3OQ9 - chains H and L of the 10 polymer chains in the assembly; structure by X-ray diffraction, 6.80 A resolution (low resolution: residue-level contacts below are approximate; hydrogen-bond / salt-bridge calls are withheld).

# Chain H (and L)
Name: Protein FADD
Organism: Homo sapiens
Notes: chain L of this document is another copy of the same molecule, construct and numbering; everything in this record applies to it too
Reference sequence: Q13158 (FADD_HUMAN); numbering as in UniProt (aligned over 93-184)
Sequence (100 residues; row label = number of the first residue in the row):
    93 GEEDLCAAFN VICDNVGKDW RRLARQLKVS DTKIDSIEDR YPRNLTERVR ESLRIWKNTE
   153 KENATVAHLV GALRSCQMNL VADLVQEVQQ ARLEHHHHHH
Unresolved in the structure: 185-192
Construct notes: expression tag (185-192)
UniProt features mapped onto this chain:
  - glycosylation: R117 (Microbial infection: N-beta-linked (GlcNAc) arginine)
Reported in the primary citation:
  - mutagenesis - R117E, D123R, R135E, R142E, K153E: decreased binding to Tumor necrosis factor receptor superfamily member 6
  - mutagenesis - N150K: unchanged binding to Tumor necrosis factor receptor superfamily member 6

# Chain H / chain L interface
Residue-residue contacts - 4 pairs, chain H then chain L:
  D106(H) with R114(L)
  T138(H) with R114(L)
  E139(H) with R113(L)
  R142(H) with D123(L)
Also at the interface, not in a pair above, chain H (8 interface residues in all): N102, Y133, N136, R146
Also at the interface, not in a pair above, chain L (6 interface residues in all): R117, D127, E130
The authors on this interface:
  - hot spots on chain L (mutagenesis) - R117E, D123R: decreased binding to Tumor necrosis factor receptor superfamily member 6

# In short
8 residues of chain H and 6 residues of chain L are in contact. From the paper: R117E, D123R and R135E of
chain H, among others, reduce binding to Tumor necrosis factor receptor superfamily member 6; R117E and D123R
of chain L reduce binding to Tumor necrosis factor receptor superfamily member 6; 8 substitutions were tested
in all.
Both chains are Protein FADD (Homo sapiens). Entry 3OQ9 (Structure of the FAS/FADD death domain assembly) was
determined by X-ray diffraction.
